6KWO - chains A and B of the 3 polymer chains in the assembly; structure by X-ray diffraction, 1.80 A resolution.

== Chain A ==
Molecule: MHC class I antigen
Organism: Sus scrofa
UniProt: B1PJU7 (B1PJU7_PIG); residues 2-275 here correspond to UniProt positions 23-296 (UniProt number = residue number + 21)
Amino-acid sequence (274 residues; each row starts with the number of its first residue):
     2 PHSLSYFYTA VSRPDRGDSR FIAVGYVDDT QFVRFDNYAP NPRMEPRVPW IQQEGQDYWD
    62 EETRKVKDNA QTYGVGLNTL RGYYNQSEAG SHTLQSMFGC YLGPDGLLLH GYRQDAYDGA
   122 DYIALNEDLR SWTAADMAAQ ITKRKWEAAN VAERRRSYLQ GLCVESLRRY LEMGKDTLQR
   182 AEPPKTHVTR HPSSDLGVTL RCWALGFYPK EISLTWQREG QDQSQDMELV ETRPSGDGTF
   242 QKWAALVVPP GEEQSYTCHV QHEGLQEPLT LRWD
Disordered / not traced: 274-275
Disulfides: Cys-101/Cys-164, Cys-203/Cys-259
What the authors report for this chain:
  - mutagenesis - F99Y: increased binding to NW9

== Chain B ==
Molecule: Beta-2-microglobulin
Organism: Sus scrofa
UniProt: Q07717 (B2MG_PIG); residues 4-100 here correspond to UniProt positions 22-118 (UniProt number = residue number + 18)
Amino-acid sequence (97 residues; each row starts with the number of its first residue):
     4 ARPPKVQVYS RHPAENGKPN YLNCYVSGFH PPQIEIDLLK NGEKMNAEQS DLSFSKDWSF
    64 YLLVHTEFTP NAVDQYSCRV KHVTLDKPKI VKWDRDH
Disulfides: Cys-27/Cys-81

== Chain A / chain B interface ==
Pairs across the interface (60):
  Phe-8(A) with Phe-57(B)
  Tyr-9(A) with Phe-57(B)
  Thr-10(A) with Leu-55(B); Phe-57(B); Phe-63(B)
  Val-12(A) with Pro-35(B), hydrophobic; Gln-36(B)
  Ile-23(A) with Leu-55(B)
  Val-25(A) with Asp-54(B); Leu-55(B); Ser-56(B)
  Tyr-27(A) with Ser-56(B), hydrogen bond; Tyr-64(B), hydrogen bond
  Gln-32(A) with Asp-54(B), hydrogen bond
  Arg-35(A) with Asp-54(B), salt bridge
  Arg-48(A) with Asp-54(B), salt bridge
  Ser-92(A) with Gln-36(B), hydrogen bond
  Thr-94(A) with His-33(B); Pro-35(B)
  Gln-96(A) with His-33(B), hydrogen bond; Phe-57(B); Trp-61(B), hydrogen bond (side chain-backbone); Phe-63(B)
  Ser-97(A) with Phe-57(B)
  Met-98(A) with Lys-59(B); Trp-61(B), hydrophobic
  Gln-115(A) with Lys-59(B); Trp-61(B)
  Asp-116(A) with Trp-61(B)
  Ala-117(A) with Trp-61(B), hydrophobic
  Asp-119(A) with His-33(B)
  Gly-120(A) with Arg-5(B), hydrogen bond (backbone-side chain); His-33(B); Trp-61(B)
  Asp-122(A) with Trp-61(B), hydrogen bond
  His-192(A) with Asp-99(B), salt bridge
  Arg-202(A) with Asp-99(B), hydrogen bond (side chain-backbone); His-100(B), hydrogen bond
  Trp-204(A) with Asp-99(B); His-100(B)
  Leu-206(A) with Pro-16(B)
  Val-231(A) with Gln-10(B)
  Glu-232(A) with Lys-8(B); Gln-10(B), hydrogen bond (backbone-side chain); Ser-30(B), hydrogen bond
  Thr-233(A) with Tyr-28(B)
  Arg-234(A) with Gln-10(B), hydrogen bond; Tyr-12(B); Tyr-28(B); His-100(B)
  Pro-235(A) with Tyr-12(B), hydrogen bond (backbone-side chain); Tyr-28(B)
  Ser-236(A) with Arg-14(B), hydrogen bond (backbone-side chain); Asn-26(B), hydrogen bond (backbone-side chain)
  Gly-237(A) with Arg-14(B), hydrogen bond (backbone-side chain)
  Asp-238(A) with Arg-14(B)
  Gln-242(A) with Tyr-12(B); Ser-13(B), hydrogen bond (side chain-backbone); Arg-14(B), hydrogen bond (side chain-backbone)
  Trp-244(A) with His-100(B)
Interface residues without a listed pair, chain A (36 interface residues in all): His-188
Interface residues without a listed pair, chain B (27 interface residues in all): Ser-58, Asp-60, Leu-66, Arg-98

== Summary ==
The interface between chain A and chain B involves 36 residues on one side and 27 on the other, with 19
hydrogen bonds and 3 salt bridges. Among the polar pairs are Arg-35(A)/Asp-54(B), Arg-48(A)/Asp-54(B) and
His-192(A)/Asp-99(B). From the paper: F99Y of chain A increases binding to NW9.
Chain A is MHC class I antigen and chain B is Beta-2-microglobulin, both from Sus scrofa; the structure,
Crystal structure of pSLA-1*1301 complex with mutant epitope ESDTVGWSW, was determined by X-ray diffraction
(same publication as 6KWK, 6KWL and 6KWN).
